7TGH - chains 3c and 3g of the 91 polymer chains in the assembly; structure by electron microscopy, 2.60 A resolution.

== Chain 3c ==
Name: Apocytochrome b
Source organism: Tetrahymena thermophila
Notes: EC 1.10.2.2
UniProt: Q950Z1 (Q950Z1_TETTH); residue numbers follow UniProt; this construct covers 1-426
Amino-acid sequence (426 residues; each row starts with the number of its first residue):
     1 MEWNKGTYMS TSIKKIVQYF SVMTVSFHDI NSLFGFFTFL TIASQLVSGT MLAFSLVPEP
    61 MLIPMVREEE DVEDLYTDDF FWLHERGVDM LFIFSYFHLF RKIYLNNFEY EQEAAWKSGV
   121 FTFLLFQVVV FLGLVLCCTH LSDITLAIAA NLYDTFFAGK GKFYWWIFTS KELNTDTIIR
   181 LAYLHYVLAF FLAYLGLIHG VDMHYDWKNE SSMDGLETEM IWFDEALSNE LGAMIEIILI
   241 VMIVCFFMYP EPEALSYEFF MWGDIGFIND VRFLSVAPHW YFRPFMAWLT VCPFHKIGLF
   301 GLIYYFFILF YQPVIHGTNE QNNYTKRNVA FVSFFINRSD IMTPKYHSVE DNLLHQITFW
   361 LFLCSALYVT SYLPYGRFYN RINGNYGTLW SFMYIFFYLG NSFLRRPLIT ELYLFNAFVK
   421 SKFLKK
Metal / ion sites: heme Fe site 1: His84, His185; heme Fe site 2: His98, His199
Residues lining bound ligands:
  - 1,2-Distearoyl-sn-glycerophosphoethanolamine (3PE), molecule 1: Tyr76, Asp79, Trp82, Leu83, Ile235, Ile238, Leu239, Met242
  - 1,2-Distearoyl-sn-glycerophosphoethanolamine (3PE), molecule 2: Gly161, Lys162, Phe163, Trp165, Trp166
  - heme (HEM), molecule 1: Ser32, Leu33, Phe34, Gly35, Phe36, Thr38, Phe39, Ile42, Ser95, His98, Leu99, Lys102, Asn107, Ala115, Trp116, Gly119, Val120, Thr122, Phe123, His199, Met203, Asp206, Trp207, Lys208
  - heme (HEM), molecule 2: Gln45, Leu46, Gly49, Thr50, Leu52, Ala53, Leu56, Arg67, Phe81, His84, Glu85, Val88, Leu91, Phe126, Val129, Val130, Gly133, Leu134, Leu136, Cys137, His185, Tyr186, Ala189, Phe190, Leu192, Met261, His279, Tyr281
  - 1,2-diacyl-sn-glycero-3-phosphocholine (PC1), molecule 1: Met1, Glu2, Trp3
  - 1,2-diacyl-sn-glycero-3-phosphocholine (PC1), molecule 2: Leu40, Phe223, Asp224, Leu227, Leu231, Met234, Ile235, Ile238
  - 1,2-diacyl-sn-glycero-3-phosphocholine (PC1), molecule 3: Ser44, Trp82, Leu83, Arg86, Gly87, Met90, Ile238, Val241, Met242, Ile243, Cys245, Phe246, Phe247, Tyr249
  - ubiquinone-10 (U10): Thr50, Ala53, Phe54, Trp166, Tyr183, Leu184, Tyr186, Val187, Phe190

== Chain 3g ==
Name: Uqcrb
Source organism: Tetrahymena thermophila
UniProt: Q23F81 (Q23F81_TETTS); residue numbers follow UniProt; this construct covers 1-328
Amino-acid sequence (328 residues; row label = number of the first residue in the row):
     1 MVRLEKILWE QLVNVKAFSR QRVIGAPSKW YNENRTEWFK VAQHNAFNTG FSGVILRALE
    61 PLLAKFIYRW RLDIAHQRGL TLEDSLLFMD RELRRCYFFE TVARQNLHPY TVLFMKKRRA
   121 RYYKVERGLR GFYVPDWVRK EAEERQLSET VDNIFNWENF VYREYMSDMT PIGRWTSLSK
   181 ITPLDMFQYY GLFRNEAWDR FFYNEAFYES YSEKEKQEAN GNPFGKFNLQ TADGRAQFEK
   241 EVNTFIERYP FAVTKPGQKF DFTRFYALED LANKRDTSKY DPALLESVKN ELKQSAALPA
   301 DNGANKTKKS KPILPDWLQP KFGKAFQA
Disordered / not traced: 1-5, 274-279
Residues lining bound ligands:
  - 1,2-diacyl-sn-glycero-3-phosphocholine (PC1), molecule 1: Ile7, Trp175, Met186, Phe187, Tyr189, Leu192
  - 1,2-diacyl-sn-glycero-3-phosphocholine (PC1), molecule 2: Glu10, Gln11, Val15, Arg20, Gln21, Arg22, Leu192, Phe193, Trp198, Asp199, Glu205, Tyr208

== How chain 3c and chain 3g interact ==
Contacting residue pairs - 144 pairs, chain 3c then chain 3g:
  Asn4(3c) - Ser179(3g)
  Asn4(3c) - Ile181(3g)
  Lys5(3c) - Ser179(3g)  hydrogen bond (backbone-side chain)
  Gly6(3c) - Ser179(3g)
  Phe27(3c) - Arg127(3g)
  Asp29(3c) - Arg130(3g)  salt bridge
  Glu109(3c) - Arg91(3g)  salt bridge
  Tyr110(3c) - Arg91(3g)
  Tyr110(3c) - Cys96(3g)
  Tyr110(3c) - Tyr97(3g)
  Glu111(3c) - Arg91(3g)  salt bridge
  Glu111(3c) - Arg95(3g)
  Glu113(3c) - Tyr190(3g)
  Ala114(3c) - Lys180(3g)
  Lys117(3c) - Leu178(3g)
  Lys117(3c) - Asp185(3g)
  Lys117(3c) - Gln188(3g)
  Phe121(3c) - Thr182(3g)
  Phe121(3c) - Leu184(3g)  hydrophobic
  Asp202(3c) - Lys180(3g)  salt bridge
  Tyr205(3c) - Arg95(3g)  hydrogen bond
  Asp206(3c) - Arg95(3g)
  Lys208(3c) - Arg94(3g)
  Asn209(3c) - Arg127(3g)
  Glu210(3c) - Arg94(3g)  hydrogen bond (backbone-side chain)
  Glu210(3c) - Tyr123(3g)
  Glu210(3c) - Arg127(3g)  salt bridge
  Ser211(3c) - Asp90(3g)
  Ser211(3c) - Arg94(3g)  hydrogen bond (backbone-side chain)
  Ser212(3c) - Arg78(3g)
  Ser212(3c) - Asp90(3g)
  Ser212(3c) - Tyr123(3g)  hydrogen bond
  Met213(3c) - Asp90(3g)
  Met213(3c) - Leu93(3g)  hydrophobic
  Met213(3c) - Arg94(3g)
  Met213(3c) - Arg119(3g)  hydrogen bond (backbone-side chain)
  Met213(3c) - Tyr123(3g)
  Asp214(3c) - Tyr123(3g)
  Asp214(3c) - Arg127(3g)  salt bridge
  Gly215(3c) - Lys116(3g)
  Gly215(3c) - Ala120(3g)
  Leu216(3c) - Ala120(3g)
  Leu216(3c) - Tyr123(3g)
  Leu216(3c) - Lys124(3g)
  Leu216(3c) - Arg127(3g)
  Phe310(3c) - Leu184(3g)  hydrophobic
  Tyr311(3c) - Leu184(3g)  hydrogen bond (side chain-backbone)
  Val314(3c) - Gln188(3g)
  Val314(3c) - Tyr190(3g)
  Asn319(3c) - Arg194(3g)
  Glu320(3c) - Arg174(3g)  salt bridge
  Glu320(3c) - Arg194(3g)  salt bridge
  Gln321(3c) - Tyr31(3g)  hydrogen bond
  Gln321(3c) - Pro171(3g)
  Gln321(3c) - Arg194(3g)
  Gln321(3c) - Glu196(3g)  hydrogen bond
  Asn322(3c) - Phe98(3g)
  Asn322(3c) - Met166(3g)
  Asn323(3c) - Arg35(3g)  hydrogen bond (backbone-side chain)
  Tyr324(3c) - Tyr31(3g)  hydrophobic
  Tyr324(3c) - Glu33(3g)
  Tyr324(3c) - Asn34(3g)
  Tyr324(3c) - Arg35(3g)
  Tyr324(3c) - Tyr162(3g)
  Tyr324(3c) - Met166(3g)  hydrophobic
  Lys326(3c) - Glu33(3g)  salt bridge
  Lys326(3c) - Trp38(3g)
  Lys326(3c) - Asn195(3g)
  Asn328(3c) - Asn195(3g)
  Phe335(3c) - Ser52(3g)
  Ile336(3c) - Ala42(3g)
  Asn337(3c) - Glu209(3g)
  Asn337(3c) - Glu215(3g)  hydrogen bond
  Arg338(3c) - Glu33(3g)  salt bridge
  Arg338(3c) - Trp38(3g)
  Arg338(3c) - Glu209(3g)  salt bridge
  Arg338(3c) - Ser210(3g)
  Arg338(3c) - Tyr211(3g)
  Asp340(3c) - Trp38(3g)
  Asp340(3c) - Asn195(3g)
  Ile341(3c) - Trp38(3g)  hydrophobic
  Met342(3c) - Arg35(3g)
  Met342(3c) - Trp38(3g)
  Thr343(3c) - Arg35(3g)  hydrogen bond (backbone-side chain)
  Pro344(3c) - Arg35(3g)
  Lys345(3c) - Arg35(3g)
  Lys345(3c) - Met89(3g)
  Lys345(3c) - Glu158(3g)  salt bridge
  Tyr346(3c) - Leu86(3g)  hydrogen bond (side chain-backbone)
  Tyr346(3c) - Ile154(3g)
  His347(3c) - Met89(3g)
  Glu350(3c) - Ile74(3g)
  Asp351(3c) - Trp70(3g)
  Asp351(3c) - Arg71(3g)  salt bridge
  Asp351(3c) - Ile74(3g)
  Asn352(3c) - Arg71(3g)
  Leu353(3c) - Phe66(3g)  hydrophobic
  Leu353(3c) - Trp70(3g)  hydrophobic
  Leu408(3c) - Phe39(3g)  hydrophobic
  Glu411(3c) - Phe39(3g)
  Leu412(3c) - Ala42(3g)
  Leu412(3c) - Gln43(3g)
  Leu412(3c) - Ala46(3g)  hydrophobic
  Leu412(3c) - Phe47(3g)  hydrophobic
  Tyr413(3c) - Phe47(3g)  hydrophobic
  Tyr413(3c) - Leu63(3g)  hydrogen bond (side chain-backbone)
  Tyr413(3c) - Ala64(3g)
  Tyr413(3c) - Ile67(3g)  hydrophobic
  Tyr413(3c) - Tyr68(3g)
  Tyr413(3c) - Tyr249(3g)  hydrogen bond
  Phe415(3c) - Phe39(3g)  hydrophobic
  Asn416(3c) - Gln43(3g)
  Asn416(3c) - Phe47(3g)
  Ala417(3c) - Tyr249(3g)  hydrophobic
  Phe418(3c) - Leu86(3g)  hydrophobic
  Phe418(3c) - Leu147(3g)  hydrophobic
  Phe418(3c) - Val151(3g)  hydrophobic
  Val419(3c) - Lys40(3g)
  Val419(3c) - Gln43(3g)
  Val419(3c) - Pro223(3g)  hydrophobic
  Lys420(3c) - Pro223(3g)
  Lys420(3c) - Phe224(3g)
  Lys420(3c) - Phe245(3g)
  Ser421(3c) - Leu147(3g)
  Ser421(3c) - Ser148(3g)
  Ser421(3c) - Phe245(3g)
  Ser421(3c) - Ala252(3g)
  Ser421(3c) - Val253(3g)
  Lys422(3c) - Ser148(3g)  hydrogen bond (side chain-backbone)
  Lys422(3c) - Val151(3g)
  Lys422(3c) - Asp152(3g)  salt bridge
  Phe423(3c) - Asn222(3g)
  Phe423(3c) - Pro223(3g)
  Phe423(3c) - Phe224(3g)  hydrophobic
  Phe423(3c) - Phe265(3g)
  Leu424(3c) - Phe224(3g)  hydrophobic
  Leu424(3c) - Val242(3g)  hydrophobic
  Leu424(3c) - Phe245(3g)  hydrophobic
  Leu424(3c) - Val253(3g)  hydrophobic
  Leu424(3c) - Phe260(3g)
  Leu424(3c) - Phe265(3g)
  Lys425(3c) - Ser148(3g)
  Lys425(3c) - Val253(3g)
  Lys426(3c) - Phe265(3g)
Also at the interface, not in a pair above, chain 3c (76 interface residues in all): Trp3, Ser118, Glu217, Phe307, Thr318, Ser348, Ile409, Thr410, Leu414
Also at the interface, not in a pair above, chain 3g (85 interface residues in all): Asn45, Leu56, Glu60, Ser85, Lys117, Phe155, Met169, Met186, Phe238, Ile246, Leu268

== Overview ==
The interface between chain 3c and chain 3g involves 76 residues on one side and 85 on the other, with 16
hydrogen bonds and 14 salt bridges. Polar pairs include Asp29(3c)-Arg130(3g), Glu109(3c)-Arg91(3g) and
Glu111(3c)-Arg91(3g).
Here chain 3c is Apocytochrome b and chain 3g is Uqcrb, both from Tetrahymena thermophila. Entry 7TGH (Cryo-EM
structure of respiratory super-complex CI+III2 from Tetrahymena thermophila) was determined by electron
microscopy together with 7W5Z from the same study.
